Entry 4UB1 (X-ray diffraction, 2.34 A resolution); this record covers chains A and P of the 4 polymer chains in the assembly.

# Chain A
Molecule: DNA polymerase beta
Organism: Homo sapiens
Notes: EC 2.7.7.7, 4.2.99.-
UniProt: P06746 (DPOLB_HUMAN); residues 1-335 here = UniProt positions 1-335
Sequence (335 residues; row label = number of the first residue in the row):
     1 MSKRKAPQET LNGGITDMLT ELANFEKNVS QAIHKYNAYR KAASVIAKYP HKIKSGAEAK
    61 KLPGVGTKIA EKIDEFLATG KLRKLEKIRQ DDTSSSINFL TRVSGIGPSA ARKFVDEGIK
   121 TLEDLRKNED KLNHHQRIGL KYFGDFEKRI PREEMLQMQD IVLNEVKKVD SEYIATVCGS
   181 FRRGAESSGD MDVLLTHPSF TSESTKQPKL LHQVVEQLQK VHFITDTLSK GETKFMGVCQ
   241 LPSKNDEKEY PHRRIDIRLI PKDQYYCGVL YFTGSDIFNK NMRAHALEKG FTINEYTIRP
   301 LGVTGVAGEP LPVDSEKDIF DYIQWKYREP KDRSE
Not modelled in the structure: 1-11, 205-206, 245-246, 333-335
Curated features (UniProtKB/Swiss-Prot):
  - region: Arg183 to Asp192 (DNA-binding)
  - active site: Lys72 (Nucleophile)
  - binding site (K(+)): Lys60, Leu62, Val65, Thr101, Val103, Ile106
  - binding site (Na(+)): Lys60, Leu62, Val65, Thr101, Val103, Ile106
  - binding site (dATP): Arg149, Ser180, Arg183, Gly189, Asp190
  - binding site (dCTP): Arg149, Ser180, Arg183, Gly189, Asp190
  - binding site (dGTP): Arg149, Ser180, Arg183, Gly189, Asp190, Asp192
  - binding site (dTTP): Arg149, Ser180, Arg183, Gly189, Asp190
  - binding site (Mg(2+)): Asp190, Asp192, Asp256
  - modified residue: Lys72 (N6-acetyllysine), Arg83 (Omega-N-methylarginine), Arg152 (Omega-N-methylarginine)
  - cross-link (Glycyl lysine isopeptide (Lys-Gly)): Lys41 (interchain with G-Cter in ubiquitin), Lys61 (interchain with G-Cter in ubiquitin), Lys81 (interchain with G-Cter in ubiquitin)
  - natural variant: Leu22 (L22P: Found in a gastric cancer sample; uncertain significance), Tyr39 (Y39C: Found in a gastric cancer sample; uncertain significance), Gly118 (G118V: Decreased DNA-directed DNA polymerase activity), Arg137 (R137Q: Decreased function in base-excision repair), Arg149 (R149I: Decreased DNA-directed DNA polymerase activity), Asp160 (D160N: Found in a gastric cancer sample; uncertain significance), Cys239 (C239R: Found in a gastric cancer sample; uncertain significance), Lys289 (K289M: Found in a colon cancer sample; uncertain significance), Asn294 (N294D: Found in a gastric cancer sample; uncertain significance), Glu295 (E295K: Found in a gastric cancer sample; uncertain significance)
  - mutagenesis: Phe25 (F25W: No effect on 5'-dRP lyase activity. Decreased ssDNA binding), His34 (H34G: Decreased 5'-dRP lyase activity. Decreased ssDNA binding), Lys35 (K35A: Decreased 5'-dRP lyase activity. Decreased ssDNA binding. Loss of 5'-dRP lyase activity; when associated with A-68 and A-72. Decreased ssDNA binding; when associated with A-68 and A-72 ...), Tyr39 (Y39F: No effect on 5'-dRP lyase activity; Y39Q: Abolishes DNA polymerase and 5'-dRP lyase activity), Lys41 (K41R: Abolishes ubiquitination; when associated with R-61 and R-81), Lys60 (K60A: Decreased 5'-dRP lyase activity. Decreased ssDNA binding), Lys61 (K61R: Abolishes ubiquitination; when associated with R-41 and R-81), Lys68 (K68A: No effect on 5'-dRP lyase activity. Decreased ssDNA binding. Loss of 5'-dRP lyase activity; when associated with A-35 and A-72. Decreased ssDNA binding; when associated with A-35 and A-72 ...), Glu71 (E71Q: No effect on 5'-dRP lyase activity. No effect on structure shown by circular dichroism. No effect on ssDNA binding), Lys72 (K72A: Severely reduced 5'-dRP lyase activity. Does not affect ssDNA binding. Loss of 5'-dRP lyase activity; when associated with A-35 and A-68. Decreased ssDNA binding ...), Glu75 (E75A: Slightly decreased 5'-dRP lyase activity. Decreased ssDNA binding. No effect on structure shown by circular dichroism), Lys81 (K81R: Abolishes ubiquitination; when associated with R-41 and R-61), 5 further mutagenesis entries in UniProt

# Chain P
Molecule: 11-nt DNA strand
Sequence (11 nucleotides; row label = number of the first residue in the row):
     1 GCTGATGCGC G
Modified / non-standard residues: 8OG (8-oxo-2'-deoxy-guanosine-5'-monophosphate) at position 11

# How chain A and chain P interact
Residue-residue contacts - 20 pairs, chain A then chain P:
  Tyr36(A) - 8OG_11(P)  hydrogen bond to the base
  Val103(A) - DG9(P)  phosphate contact
  Ser104(A) - DG9(P)  phosphate contact
  Gly105(A) - DC8(P)  phosphate contact
  Gly105(A) - DG9(P)  hydrogen bond to the phosphate
  Ile106(A) - DG9(P)  hydrogen bond to the phosphate
  Gly107(A) - DC8(P)  hydrogen bond to the phosphate
  Gly107(A) - DG9(P)  phosphate contact
  Pro108(A) - DC8(P)  phosphate contact
  Ser109(A) - DG7(P)  phosphate contact
  Ser109(A) - DC8(P)  hydrogen bond to the phosphate
  Ala110(A) - DC8(P)  hydrogen bond to the phosphate
  His135(A) - DG9(P)  sugar contact
  Asp192(A) - 8OG_11(P)  phosphate contact
  Lys234(A) - DG9(P)  base contact
  Met236(A) - DC10(P)  sugar contact
  Arg254(A) - DC10(P)  salt bridge to the phosphate
  Asp256(A) - DC10(P)  sugar contact
  Tyr271(A) - 8OG_11(P)  phosphate contact
  Asp276(A) - 8OG_11(P)  phosphate contact
Also at the interface, not in a pair above, chain A (21 interface residues in all): Arg40, Thr101, Arg258, Phe272

# In short
21 residues of chain A and 5 residues of chain P are in contact, with 6 hydrogen bonds and 1 salt bridge.
Polar pairs include Tyr36(A)-8OG_11(P), Gly105(A)-DG9(P) and Ile106(A)-DG9(P).
Here chain A is DNA polymerase beta (Homo sapiens) and chain P is an 11-nt DNA strand. Entry 4UB1 (DNA
polymerase beta product complex with a templating adenine and 8-oxodGMP, 90 s) was determined by X-ray
diffraction (same publication as 4UAW, 4UAY, 4UAZ, 4UB2, 4UB3, 4UB4 and 3 further entries).
